Entry 8TWA (electron microscopy, 4.10 A resolution (low resolution: residue-level contacts below are approximate; hydrogen-bond / salt-bridge calls are withheld)); this record covers chains 5 and 1 of the 14 polymer chains in the assembly.

[Chain 5]
Molecule: Replication factor C subunit 5
Source organism: Saccharomyces cerevisiae
UniProtKB: P38251 (RFC5_YEAST); numbering as in UniProt (aligned over 4-353)
Sequence (354 residues; numbered 1 to 354; the number before each row is that of its first residue):
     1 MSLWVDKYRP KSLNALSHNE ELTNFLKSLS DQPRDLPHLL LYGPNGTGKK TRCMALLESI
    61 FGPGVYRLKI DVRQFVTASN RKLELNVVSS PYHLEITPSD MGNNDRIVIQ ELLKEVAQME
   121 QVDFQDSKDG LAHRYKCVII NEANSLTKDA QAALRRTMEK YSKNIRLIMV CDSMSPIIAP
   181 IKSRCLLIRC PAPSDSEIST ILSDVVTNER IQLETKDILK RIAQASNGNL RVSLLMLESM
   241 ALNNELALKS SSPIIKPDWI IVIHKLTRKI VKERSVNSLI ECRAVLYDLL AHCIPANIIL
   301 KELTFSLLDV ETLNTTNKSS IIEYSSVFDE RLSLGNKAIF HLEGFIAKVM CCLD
Disordered / not traced: 1-3, 118-132, 354
Construct notes: initiating methionine (1); expression tag (2-3, 354)
Small-molecule neighbours:
  - ADP (adenosine-5'-diphosphate): V5, Y8, R9, P10, A15, L16, S17, H18, G46, T47, G48, K49, K50, T51, I201, L230, R231, L234
  - ATP-gamma-S (AGS; phosphothiophosphoric acid-adenylate ester): R155, E159, P180, R184
UniProt features mapped onto this chain:
  - binding site (ATP): V5, S17, G43 to T51, R231

[Chain 1]
Molecule: Chromosome transmission fidelity protein 18
Source organism: Saccharomyces cerevisiae
UniProtKB: P49956 (CTF18_YEAST); residue numbers follow UniProt; this construct covers 1-741
Sequence (741 residues; row label = number of the first residue in the row):
     1 MVDTAPYIGS LGRSSLFDTG DIEQAPGNNA IGINEEDIHA FVSSTGETVQ LKKKPAKLAT
    61 GNISLYTNPD TVWRSDDTYG ININYLLDKI EASGDDRTNA QKTSPITGKI GSDTLWVEKW
   121 RPKKFLDLVG NEKTNRRMLG WLRQWTPAVF KEQLPKLPTE KEVSDMELDP LKRPPKKILL
   181 LHGPPGIGKT SVAHVIAKQS GFSVSEINAS DERAGPMVKE KIYNLLFNHT FDTNPVCLVA
   241 DEIDGSIESG FIRILVDIMQ SDIKATNKLL YGQPDKKDKK RKKKRSKLLT RPIICICNNL
   301 YAPSLEKLKP FCEIIAVKRP SDTTLLERLN LICHKENMNI PIKAINDLID LAQGDVRNCI
   361 NNLQFLASNV DSRDSSASDK PACAKNTWAS SNKDSPISWF KIVNQLFRKD PHRDIKEQFY
   421 ELLNQVELNG NSDRILQGCF NIFPYVKYSD NGIRKPANIS DWLFFHDLMY QSMYAHNGEL
   481 LRYSALVPLV FFQTFGDIAN KDDIRMKNSE YEQRELKRAN SDIVSLIMRH ISVQSPLMAS
   541 FTDRKSLIFE ILPYLDSMIS SDFNKIRNLK LKQAIMEELV QLLKSFQLNL IQNRSEGFDV
   601 RGGLTIDPPI DEVVLLNPKH INEVQHKRAN NLSSLLAKIE ENRAKKRHID QVTEDRLQSQ
   661 EMHSKKVKTG LNSSSSTIDF FKNQYGLLKQ TQELEETQKT IGSDETNQAD DCNQTVKIWV
   721 KYNEGFSNAV RKNVTWNNLW E
Disordered / not traced: 1-130, 155-169, 275-285, 320-322, 370-396, 644-741
UniProt features mapped onto this chain:
  - binding site (ATP): G183 to T190

[Interface between chain 5 and chain 1]
Residue-residue contacts (57):
  W4(5) - M558(1)
  W4(5) - F586(1)
  K7(5) - Q581(1)
  R9(5) - L537(1)
  R9(5) - M538(1)
  R9(5) - F541(1)
  K11(5) - L537(1)
  K50(5) - S540(1)
  K50(5) - F541(1)
  M54(5) - S540(1)
  Y66(5) - P536(1)
  L68(5) - S532(1)
  L68(5) - P536(1)
  I70(5) - S532(1)
  I70(5) - V533(1)
  N86(5) - R529(1)
  V88(5) - S532(1)
  D100(5) - M528(1)
  N141(5) - S540(1)
  E142(5) - D543(1)
  S239(5) - Y554(1)
  L242(5) - M558(1)
  E245(5) - I566(1)
  I255(5) - Y554(1)
  P257(5) - Y554(1)
  D258(5) - P553(1)
  D258(5) - V614(1)
  W259(5) - F549(1)
  V276(5) - P444(1)
  I280(5) - P444(1)
  I280(5) - Y445(1)
  D288(5) - L616(1)
  A291(5) - Q513(1)
  A291(5) - L516(1)
  A291(5) - N520(1)
  H292(5) - V613(1)
  C293(5) - N520(1)
  C293(5) - V524(1)
  C293(5) - I548(1)
  C293(5) - V613(1)
  P295(5) - K545(1)
  F328(5) - S460(1)
  F328(5) - D461(1)
  R331(5) - D461(1)
  R331(5) - F464(1)
  L334(5) - Q471(1)
  K337(5) - D467(1)
  K337(5) - E510(1)
  F340(5) - F440(1)
  F340(5) - D467(1)
  F340(5) - E510(1)
  H341(5) - F464(1)
  H341(5) - D467(1)
  G344(5) - S460(1)
  A347(5) - P456(1)
  C351(5) - G452(1)
  C351(5) - R454(1)
Also at the interface, not in a pair above, chain 5 (52 interface residues in all): D6, N45, E95, T97, L235, E238, L246, K256, V262, L279, Y287, I298, G335, N336, K348
Also at the interface, not in a pair above, chain 1 (57 interface residues in all): D433, L436, Y448, D450, I453, A457, L463, S509, S521, S546, E550, I551, L555, S557, K565, L571, I575, L582, N617

[Overview]
Chain 5 and chain 1 form an interface of 52 and 57 residues respectively. Ligands of chain 5: ATP-gamma-S and
ADP. From UniProt: 12 ATP-binding residues on chain 5; 8 ATP-binding residues on chain 1.
Here chain 5 is Replication factor C subunit 5 and chain 1 is Chromosome transmission fidelity protein 18,
both from Saccharomyces cerevisiae. Entry 8TWA (Cryo-EM structure of S. cerevisiae Ctf18-RFC-PCNA-PolE-DNA
complex) was determined by electron microscopy (same publication as 9B8R, 8TW7, 8TW8, 8TW9 and 8TWB).
